Entry 6Q58 (X-ray diffraction, 1.50 A resolution); this record covers chains B and C of the 3 polymer chains in the assembly.

[Chain B (and C)]
Name: Cytosolic copper storage protein
From: Streptomyces coelicolor 1326
Notes: chain C of this document is another copy of the same molecule, construct and numbering; everything in this record applies to it too
UniProt: Q9X8F4 (Q9X8F4_STRCO); numbering as in UniProt (aligned over 17-136)
Chain sequence (120 residues; row label = number of the first residue in the row):
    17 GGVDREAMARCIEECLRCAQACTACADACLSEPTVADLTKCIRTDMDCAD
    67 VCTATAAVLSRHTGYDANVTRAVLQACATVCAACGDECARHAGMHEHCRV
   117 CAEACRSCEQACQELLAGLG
Unresolved in the structure: 17-18
Metal / ion sites: Cu+ site 1: C41, H113, C114; Cu+ site 2: C41, C104; Cu+ site 3: C57, C114; Cu+ site 4: C57, C104

[Chain B / chain C interface]
Contacting residue pairs - 35 pairs, chain B then chain C:
  T55(B) with T79(C)
  K56(B) with G80(C)
  R59(B) with V74(C), hydrogen bond (side chain-backbone); R77(C), hydrogen bond (side chain-backbone); H78(C); T79(C), hydrogen bond (side chain-backbone); Y81(C)
  M62(B) with R77(C)
  D63(B) with V74(C); R77(C), salt bridge; V85(C)
  D66(B) with A70(C); A73(C); R77(C), salt bridge
  V67(B) with V89(C), hydrophobic
  A70(B) with D66(C)
  A73(B) with D66(C)
  V74(B) with D63(C)
  R77(B) with R59(C), hydrogen bond (backbone-side chain); M62(C), hydrogen bond (side chain-backbone); D63(C), salt bridge; D66(C), salt bridge
  T79(B) with K56(C), hydrogen bond; R59(C)
  Y81(B) with K56(C)
  N84(B) with T95(C)
  V85(B) with V96(C), hydrophobic; A99(C), hydrophobic
  A88(B) with A92(C); T95(C)
  V89(B) with V67(C), hydrophobic
  A92(B) with A88(C)
  T95(B) with N84(C)
  A99(B) with D82(C); V85(C), hydrophobic
Interface residues without a listed pair, chain B (22 interface residues in all): D82, V96

[Summary]
Chain B and chain C form an interface of 22 and 23 residues respectively; the contacts include 6 hydrogen
bonds and 4 salt bridges. Polar contacts include D63(B)-R77(C), D66(B)-R77(C) and R59(B)-V74(C). The Cu+ site
1 is built by C41(B), H113(B) and C114(B).
Both chains are Cytosolic copper storage protein (Streptomyces coelicolor 1326). Entry 6Q58 (Copper loading to
a cytosolic copper storage protein from Streptomyces lividans (five coppers)) was determined by X-ray
diffraction, deposited together with 6Q6B, 6QVH, 6QYB and 6R01.
